Entry 8VAL (electron microscopy, 3.70 A resolution); this record covers chains B and C of the 9 polymer chains in the assembly.

Chain B (and C):
Name: DNA polymerase III subunit tau
Source organism: Escherichia coli
Notes: EC 2.7.7.7; chain C of this document is another copy of the same molecule, construct and numbering; everything in this record applies to it too
UniProt: P06710 (DPO3X_ECOLI); residue numbers follow UniProt; this construct covers 1-373
Amino-acid sequence (376 residues; row label = number of the first residue in the row; numbers below 1 keep their minus sign (Gly-2 is residue -2)):
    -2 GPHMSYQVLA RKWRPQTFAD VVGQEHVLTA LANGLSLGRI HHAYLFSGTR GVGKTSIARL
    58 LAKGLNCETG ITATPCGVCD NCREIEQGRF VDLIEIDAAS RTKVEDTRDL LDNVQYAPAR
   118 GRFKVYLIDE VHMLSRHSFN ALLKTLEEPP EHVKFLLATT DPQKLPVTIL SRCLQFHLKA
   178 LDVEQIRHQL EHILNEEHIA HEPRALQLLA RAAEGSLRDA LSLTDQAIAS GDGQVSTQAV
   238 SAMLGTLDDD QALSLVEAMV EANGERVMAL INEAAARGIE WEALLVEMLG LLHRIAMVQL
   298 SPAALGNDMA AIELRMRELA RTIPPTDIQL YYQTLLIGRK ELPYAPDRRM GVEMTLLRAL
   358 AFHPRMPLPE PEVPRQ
Unresolved in the structure: 364-373 (chain C: 371-373)
Construct notes: expression tag (-2 to 0)
Swiss-Prot annotation at these positions:
  - binding site (ATP): Gly45 to Thr52
  - binding site (Zn(2+)): Cys64, Cys73, Cys76, Cys79
  - mutagenesis: Gly118 (G118D: In dnaX2016(Ts); present in both isoforms, unable to grow at 42 degrees Celsius)
Metal / ion sites: Mg2+: Thr52 (together with ADP); Zn2+: Cys64, Cys73, Cys76, Cys79
Small-molecule neighbours: ADP / beryllium trifluoride: Leu6, Ala7, Arg8, Trp10, Arg11, Pro12, Asp17, Val18, Val19, Gln21, Thr46, Arg47, Gly48, Val49, Gly50, Lys51, Thr52, Ser53, Glu127, Thr157, Leu178, Leu214, Arg215, Leu218
From the paper describing this entry:
  - conformationally variable residues (side-chain flip): Lys141
  - catalytic residues: Glu127 (citing earlier work)
  - mutagenesis - K141A: decreased catalytic activity

Interface between chain B and chain C:
Contacting residue pairs (81):
  Gly-2(B) - Phe120(C)
  Pro-1(B) - Ile68(C)  hydrophobic
  Ser2(B) - Arg36(C)  hydrogen bond (backbone-side chain)
  Tyr3(B) - Gly35(C)
  Tyr3(B) - Ile37(C)
  Val5(B) - His38(C)
  Val5(B) - His39(C)
  Arg8(B) - His39(C)
  Arg8(B) - Glu144(C)
  Arg8(B) - Glu145(C)
  Arg8(B) - Pro146(C)
  Arg11(B) - Glu144(C)  salt bridge
  Arg11(B) - Glu145(C)  salt bridge
  Arg47(B) - Val164(C)
  Arg47(B) - Thr165(C)
  Arg56(B) - Lys141(C)
  Arg56(B) - Glu145(C)  salt bridge
  Glu92(B) - Lys141(C)  salt bridge
  Asp94(B) - Ala138(C)
  Asp94(B) - Lys141(C)
  Ala96(B) - Arg105(C)
  Ala96(B) - Asn137(C)
  Ala96(B) - Ala138(C)
  Ser97(B) - Arg105(C)  hydrogen bond (backbone-side chain)
  Ser97(B) - Leu108(C)
  Thr99(B) - Arg105(C)  hydrogen bond
  Lys100(B) - Arg105(C)
  Asp126(B) - Lys141(C)  salt bridge
  Glu127(B) - Asn137(C)
  Glu127(B) - Leu140(C)
  His129(B) - Asn137(C)
  Met130(B) - Arg133(C)  hydrogen bond
  Met130(B) - His134(C)
  Met130(B) - Asn137(C)
  Lys161(B) - Arg133(C)
  Ser213(B) - Ser168(C)
  Arg215(B) - Glu144(C)
  Arg215(B) - Ser168(C)
  Arg215(B) - Arg169(C)
  Asp216(B) - Ser168(C)  hydrogen bond
  Ser219(B) - Ser168(C)  hydrogen bond (side chain-backbone)
  Ser219(B) - Leu171(C)
  Asp222(B) - Arg36(C)  salt bridge
  Asp222(B) - His38(C)
  Gln223(B) - Leu171(C)
  Gln223(B) - Gln172(C)  hydrogen bond (side chain-backbone)
  Gln223(B) - Phe173(C)
  Ile225(B) - Arg36(C)
  Ala226(B) - Ala27(C)
  Ala226(B) - Asn30(C)
  Gly228(B) - Asn30(C)  hydrogen bond (backbone-side chain)
  Asp229(B) - Asn30(C)
  Thr243(B) - His23(C)
  Thr243(B) - His174(C)
  Leu244(B) - Gln172(C)
  Leu244(B) - His174(C)
  Glu262(B) - Ser298(C)
  Met265(B) - Leu297(C)  hydrophobic
  Ala273(B) - Lys176(C)
  Ala273(B) - Ala177(C)  hydrogen bond (backbone-backbone)
  Arg274(B) - His174(C)  hydrogen bond
  Glu338(B) - Gln330(C)  hydrogen bond
  Glu338(B) - Leu333(C)
  Pro340(B) - Arg336(C)
  Tyr341(B) - Leu333(C)
  Tyr341(B) - Arg336(C)
  Tyr341(B) - Lys337(C)
  Ala342(B) - Arg336(C)  hydrogen bond (backbone-side chain)
  Pro343(B) - Val283(C)
  Pro343(B) - Leu286(C)
  Pro343(B) - Tyr329(C)
  Met347(B) - His290(C)  hydrogen bond (backbone-side chain)
  Glu350(B) - His290(C)  salt bridge
  Glu350(B) - Met294(C)
  Met351(B) - His290(C)
  Met351(B) - Gln326(C)
  Met351(B) - Tyr329(C)
  Leu354(B) - Ala293(C)
  Leu354(B) - Gln326(C)
  Arg355(B) - Gln326(C)  hydrogen bond
  Arg355(B) - Gln330(C)  hydrogen bond
Interface residues without a listed pair, chain B (53 interface residues in all): Thr52, Ser227, Asp246, Gly261, Ala272, Gly275, Gly348
Interface residues without a listed pair, chain C (51 interface residues in all): Gly31, Leu34, Thr46, Gln160, Leu167, Leu175, Gly287
From the paper, about this interface:
  - pairs named by the authors: Lys141(C)-Asp126(B)

Overview:
The interface between chain B and chain C involves 53 residues on one side and 51 on the other; the contacts
include 15 hydrogen bonds and 7 salt bridges. Among the polar pairs are Arg11(B)-Glu144(C), Arg11(B)-Glu145(C)
and Arg56(B)-Glu145(C). The paper describes a contact between Lys141(C) and Asp126(B). The paper reports the
catalytic residue Glu127(B); K141A of chain B reduces catalytic activity.
Chain B and chain C are both DNA polymerase III subunit tau (Escherichia coli); the structure, Structure of
the E. coli clamp loader bound to the beta clamp in a Open-DNAp/t conformation, was determined by electron
microscopy together with 8VAM, 8VAN, 8VAP, 8VAQ, 8VAR, 8VAS and 8VAT from the same study.
